5Z4Y - chains A and B; structure by X-ray diffraction, 2.40 A resolution.

== Chain A (and B) ==
Molecule: Cys regulon transcriptional activator
Source organism: Pseudomonas aeruginosa
Notes: chain B of this document is another copy of the same molecule, construct and numbering; everything in this record applies to it too
Reference sequence: O05926 (O05926_PSEAI); residue numbers follow UniProt; this construct covers 1-88
Chain sequence (89 residues; row label = number of the first residue in the row; numbering starts at 0):
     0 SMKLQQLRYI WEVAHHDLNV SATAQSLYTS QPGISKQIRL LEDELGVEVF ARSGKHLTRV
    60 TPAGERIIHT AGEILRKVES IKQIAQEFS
Differences from the reference sequence: expression tag (0)

== How chain A and chain B interact ==
Contacting residue pairs - 35 pairs, chain A then chain B:
  Met1(A) - Leu3(B)
  Met1(A) - Val77(B)  hydrophobic
  Met1(A) - Ile80(B)  hydrophobic
  Leu3(A) - Met1(B)
  Leu3(A) - Leu3(B)  hydrophobic
  Leu44(A) - Ile80(B)  hydrophobic
  Leu44(A) - Ala84(B)
  Val46(A) - Ala84(B)  hydrophobic
  Val46(A) - Phe87(B)  hydrophobic
  Pro61(A) - Phe87(B)  hydrophobic
  Ala62(A) - Phe87(B)  hydrophobic
  Arg65(A) - Ile83(B)
  Arg65(A) - Phe87(B)
  Thr69(A) - Lys76(B)
  Thr69(A) - Ile80(B)
  Glu72(A) - Lys76(B)  salt bridge
  Ile73(A) - Lys76(B)
  Ile73(A) - Val77(B)  hydrophobic
  Ile73(A) - Ile80(B)  hydrophobic
  Lys76(A) - Thr69(B)
  Lys76(A) - Glu72(B)  salt bridge
  Lys76(A) - Ile73(B)
  Lys76(A) - Lys76(B)
  Val77(A) - Met1(B)  hydrophobic
  Val77(A) - Ile73(B)  hydrophobic
  Ser79(A) - Thr69(B)
  Ile80(A) - Met1(B)  hydrophobic
  Ile80(A) - Leu44(B)  hydrophobic
  Ile80(A) - Thr69(B)
  Ile80(A) - Ile73(B)  hydrophobic
  Ile83(A) - Arg65(B)
  Ala84(A) - Leu44(B)
  Ala84(A) - Val46(B)
  Phe87(A) - Ala62(B)  hydrophobic
  Phe87(A) - Arg65(B)
Also at the interface, not in a pair above, chain A (23 interface residues in all): Lys2, Gly45, Ile66, Ala70, Lys81, Glu86
Also at the interface, not in a pair above, chain B (22 interface residues in all): Lys2, Leu6, Pro61, Ile66, Ala70, Lys81, Ser88

== Summary ==
The interface between chain A and chain B involves 23 residues on one side and 22 on the other, with 2 salt
bridges. Its one salt-bridged contact is Glu72(A)-Lys76(B).
Chain A and chain B are both Cys regulon transcriptional activator (Pseudomonas aeruginosa); the structure,
Crystal structure of PaCysB NTD domain with space group P4, was determined by X-ray diffraction, deposited
together with 5Z4Z.
